Entry 4F4X (X-ray diffraction, 2.05 A resolution); this record covers chains A and P of the 3 polymer chains in the assembly.

# Chain A
Molecule: DNA polymerase IV
Source organism: Sulfolobus acidocaldarius
Notes: EC 2.7.7.7
UniProt: chimeric construct of Q4JB80, Q97W02: residues 1-231 from Q4JB80 (DPO4_SULAC) positions 1-231 (same numbers); residues 232-353 from Q97W02 positions 231-352 (UniProt number = residue number - 1)
Chain sequence (361 residues; numbered 1 to 361; the number before each row is that of its first residue):
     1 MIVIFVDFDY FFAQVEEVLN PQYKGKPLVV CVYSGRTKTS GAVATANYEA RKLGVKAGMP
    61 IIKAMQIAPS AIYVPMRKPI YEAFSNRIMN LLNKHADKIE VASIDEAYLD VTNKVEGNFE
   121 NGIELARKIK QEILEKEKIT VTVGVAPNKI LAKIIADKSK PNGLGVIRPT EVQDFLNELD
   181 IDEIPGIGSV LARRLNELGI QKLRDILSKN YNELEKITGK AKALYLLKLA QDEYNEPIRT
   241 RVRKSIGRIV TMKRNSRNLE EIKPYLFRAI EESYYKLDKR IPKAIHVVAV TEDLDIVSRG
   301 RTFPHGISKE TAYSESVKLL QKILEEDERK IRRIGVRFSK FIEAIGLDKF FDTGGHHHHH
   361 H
Unresolved in the structure: 343-361
Construct notes: expression tag (354-361)
Metal / ion sites: Ca2+ site 1: Asp7, Phe8, Asp105 (together with 2'-deoxycytidine-5'-triphosphate); Ca2+ site 2: Asp7, Asp105, Glu106 (together with 2'-deoxycytidine-5'-triphosphate) (shared with DC14(P) of chain P); Ca2+ site 3: Asp295 (shared with DC10(P) of chain P)
Residues lining bound ligands: 2'-deoxycytidine-5'-triphosphate (DCP): Asp7, Phe8, Asp9, Tyr10, Phe11, Phe12, Ala44, Thr45, Tyr48, Arg51, Ala57, Gly58, Asp105, Lys160
Curated features (UniProtKB/Swiss-Prot):
  - active site: Glu106
  - binding site (Mg(2+)): Asp7, Asp105
  - site: Phe12 (Substrate discrimination)
Reported in the primary citation:
  - contacts within the chain: Arg36-Asn255 (hydrogen bond)
  - binding site for the 19-nt DNA strand: Thr251, Arg332

# Chain P
Molecule: 14-nt DNA strand
Sequence (14 nucleotides; each row starts with the number of its first residue):
     1 GGCACTGATC GGGC
Metal / ion sites: Ca2+ site 1: DC10 (shared with Asp295(A) of chain A); Ca2+ site 2: DC14 (together with 2'-deoxycytidine-5'-triphosphate) (shared with Asp7(A), Asp105(A), Glu106(A) of chain A)

# How chain A and chain P interact
Contacting residue pairs (20; chain A residue first):
  Ala102(A) with DC14(P), sugar contact
  Ser103(A) with DC14(P), hydrogen bond to the phosphate
  Asp105(A) with DC14(P), phosphate contact
  Glu106(A) with DC14(P), sugar contact
  Gly188(A) with DG12(P), phosphate contact
  Arg241(A) with DC14(P), hydrogen bond to the phosphate
  Asp295(A) with DC10(P), phosphate contact
  Ile296(A) with DC10(P), base contact
  Val297(A) with DT9(P), phosphate contact
  Ser298(A) with DA8(P), sugar contact; DT9(P), hydrogen bond to the phosphate
  Arg299(A) with DA8(P), salt bridge to the phosphate; DT9(P), salt bridge to the phosphate
  Gly300(A) with DA8(P), hydrogen bond to the phosphate
  Arg301(A) with DG7(P), phosphate contact
  Thr302(A) with DT6(P), phosphate contact; DG7(P), hydrogen bond to the phosphate
  Lys322(A) with DA8(P), salt bridge to the phosphate
  Lys340(A) with DT6(P), salt bridge to the phosphate; DG7(P), salt bridge to the phosphate
Other interface residues (no listed pair), chain A (20 interface residues in all): Lys153, Ser189, His286, Arg337
Other interface residues (no listed pair), chain P (8 interface residues in all): DG11

# In short
20 residues of chain A and 8 residues of chain P are in contact; the contacts include 5 hydrogen bonds and 5
salt bridges. Polar pairs include Ser103(A)-DC14(P), Arg241(A)-DC14(P) and Ser298(A)-DT9(P). The paper reports
a binding site for the 19-nt DNA strand at Thr251(A) and Arg332(A); contacts within the chain involving
Arg36(A) and Asn255(A).
Here chain A is DNA polymerase IV (Sulfolobus acidocaldarius) and chain P is a 14-nt DNA strand. Entry 4F4X
(Y-family DNA polymerase chimera Dbh-Dpo4-Dpo4 #2) was determined by X-ray diffraction, deposited together
with 4F4W, 4F4Y, 4F4Z, 4F50 and 4HYK.
